8W5C - chains A and B; structure by X-ray diffraction, 2.30 A resolution.

== Chain A (and B) ==
Protein: Fibroblast growth factor receptor 4
Organism: Homo sapiens
Notes: chain B of this document is another copy of the same molecule, construct and numbering; everything in this record applies to it too
Reference sequence: P22455 (FGFR4_HUMAN); residue numbers follow UniProt; this construct covers 453-752
Chain sequence (300 residues; numbered 453 to 752; the number before each row is that of its first residue):
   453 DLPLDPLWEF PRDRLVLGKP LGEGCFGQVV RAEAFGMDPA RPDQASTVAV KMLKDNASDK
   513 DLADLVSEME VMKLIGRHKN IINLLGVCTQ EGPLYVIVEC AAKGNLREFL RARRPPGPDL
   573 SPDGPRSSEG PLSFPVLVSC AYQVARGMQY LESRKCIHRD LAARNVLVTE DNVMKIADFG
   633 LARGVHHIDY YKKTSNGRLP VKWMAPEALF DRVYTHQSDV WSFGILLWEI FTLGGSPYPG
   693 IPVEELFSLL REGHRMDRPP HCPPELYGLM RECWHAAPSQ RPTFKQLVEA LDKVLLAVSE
Not modelled in the structure: 492, 508-510, 571-582, 634-650 (chain B: 476-478, 492, 508-510, 570-582, 634-650)
Curated features (UniProtKB/Swiss-Prot):
  - active site: D612 (Proton acceptor)
  - binding site (ATP): L473 to V481, K503
  - modified residue: S573 (Phosphoserine), Y642 (Phosphotyrosine), Y643 (Phosphotyrosine)
Residues lining bound ligands: VZO (N-[5-cyano-4-(2-methoxyethylamino)pyridin-2-yl]-5-methanoyl-6-[(4-methylpiperazin-1-yl)methyl]-1-propan-2-yl-pyrrolo[3,2-b]pyridine-3-carboxamide): L473, G474, E475, V481, R483, T499, V500, A501, K503, I534, V550, E551, C552, A553, A554, K555, G556, L619, A629

== How chain A and chain B interact ==
Contacting residue pairs (29):
  P587(A) - S751(B)
  V588(A) - S751(B)
  S591(A) - L748(B)
  S591(A) - E752(B)
  Y594(A) - D744(B)  hydrogen bond
  Y594(A) - L748(B)  hydrophobic
  Q595(A) - L748(B)
  Q595(A) - E752(B)  hydrogen bond
  R598(A) - D744(B)  salt bridge
  D623(A) - E752(B)
  N624(A) - E752(B)
  D744(A) - Y594(B)  hydrogen bond
  D744(A) - R598(B)  salt bridge
  D744(A) - D744(B)
  L747(A) - L748(B)  hydrophobic
  L747(A) - S751(B)
  L748(A) - S591(B)
  L748(A) - Y594(B)  hydrophobic
  L748(A) - Q595(B)
  L748(A) - L747(B)  hydrophobic
  S751(A) - P587(B)
  S751(A) - V588(B)
  S751(A) - S591(B)
  S751(A) - L747(B)
  S751(A) - S751(B)  hydrogen bond
  E752(A) - S591(B)
  E752(A) - Q595(B)  hydrogen bond
  E752(A) - D623(B)
  E752(A) - N624(B)
Other interface residues (no listed pair), chain A (14 interface residues in all): V625
Other interface residues (no listed pair), chain B (14 interface residues in all): V625

== Overview ==
Chain A and chain B each contribute 14 residues to their interface, with 5 hydrogen bonds and 2 salt bridges.
Polar contacts include R598(A)-D744(B), Y594(A)-D744(B) and Q595(A)-E752(B). Ligands of chain A: compound VZO.
UniProt lists active-site residue D612(A) and 10 ATP-binding residues on chain A.
Both chains are Fibroblast growth factor receptor 4 (Homo sapiens). Entry 8W5C (Crystal structure of FGFR4
kinase domain in complex with 8K) was determined by X-ray diffraction, deposited together with 8KH6, 8KH7,
8KH8 and 8KH9.
